PDB entry 6EN1 | X-ray diffraction, 2.67 A resolution | chains A and C of the 4 polymer chains in the assembly

== Chain A ==
Molecule: Int protein
Source organism: Enterococcus faecalis
Notes: engineered mutation(s): R225K
Reference sequence: Q7BP35 (Q7BP35_ENTFL); numbering as in UniProt (aligned over 82-397)
Chain sequence (317 residues; each row starts with the number of its first residue):
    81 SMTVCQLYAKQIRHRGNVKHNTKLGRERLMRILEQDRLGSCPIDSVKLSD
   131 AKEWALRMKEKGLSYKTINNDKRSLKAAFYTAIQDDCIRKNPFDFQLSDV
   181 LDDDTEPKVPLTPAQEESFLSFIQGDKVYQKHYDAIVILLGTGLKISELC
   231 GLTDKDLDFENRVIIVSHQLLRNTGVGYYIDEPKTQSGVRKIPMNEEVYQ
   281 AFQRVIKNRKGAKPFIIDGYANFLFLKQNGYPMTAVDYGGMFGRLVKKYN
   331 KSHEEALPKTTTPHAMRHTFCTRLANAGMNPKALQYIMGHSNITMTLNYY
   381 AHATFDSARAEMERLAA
Not modelled in the structure: 397
Construct notes: expression tag (81); conflict Lys225 (Arg in Q7BP35)
From the paper describing this entry:
  - binding site for the 45-nt DNA strand (chain C): Asn101, Asn150, Arg153, Arg252
  - conformationally variable residues (loop rearrangement): Glu262 to Thr265
  - mutagenesis - R153A, R153A/Y160A: decreased catalytic activity on strand exchange
  - mutagenesis - R153A, R153A/Y160A: decreased catalytic activity on excision
  - mutagenesis - R153A/Y160A: unchanged catalytic activity
  - catalytic residues: Tyr379, Tyr380
  - mutagenesis - Y379F, Y380F: unchanged catalytic activity on cleave DNA
  - mutagenesis - Y379F/Y380F: abolished catalytic activity on cleave DNA
  - mutagenesis - Y380F: abolished catalytic activity on strand exchange
  - mutagenesis - Y379F: unchanged catalytic activity on strand exchange
  - mutagenesis - Y379F/Y380F: abolished catalytic activity on suicide CI5 DNA

== Chain C ==
Molecule: 45-nt DNA strand
Sequence (45 nucleotides; each row starts with the number of its first residue; numbers below 1 keep their minus sign (DT-19 is residue -19)):
   -19 TGCGATAACCTAAAATTTTATTTTCAAAATTATATGGGATTTTAG
Not modelled in the structure: -19 to -18, 23-25

== Interface between chain A and chain C ==
Contacting residue pairs (42):
  Arg108(A) - DT-4(C)  base contact
  Arg111(A) - DA-6(C)  salt bridge to the phosphate
  Gly142(A) - DT-4(C)  phosphate contact
  Leu143(A) - DT-4(C)  phosphate contact
  Ser144(A) - DT-4(C)  hydrogen bond to the phosphate
  Ser144(A) - DT-3(C)  hydrogen bond to the phosphate
  Lys146(A) - DT-3(C)  phosphate contact
  Lys146(A) - DT-2(C)  base contact
  Thr147(A) - DT-4(C)  hydrogen bond to the phosphate
  Thr147(A) - DT-3(C)  base contact
  Asn150(A) - DT-3(C)  hydrogen bond to the base
  Asn150(A) - DT-2(C)  hydrogen bond to the base
  Arg153(A) - DA0(C)  hydrogen bond to the base
  Val208(A) - DA-12(C)  phosphate contact
  Val208(A) - DC-11(C)  phosphate contact
  Tyr209(A) - DA-12(C)  hydrogen bond to the phosphate
  Tyr209(A) - DC-11(C)  phosphate contact
  Lys211(A) - DC-11(C)  salt bridge to the phosphate
  Lys225(A) - DT-1(C)  salt bridge to the phosphate
  Arg252(A) - DA-8(C)  salt bridge to the phosphate
  Thr254(A) - DA-8(C)  hydrogen bond to the phosphate
  Thr254(A) - DA-7(C)  phosphate contact
  Lys307(A) - DC-10(C)  phosphate contact
  Lys307(A) - DT-9(C)  salt bridge to the phosphate
  Gln308(A) - DC-10(C)  hydrogen bond to the phosphate
  Asn309(A) - DC-10(C)  phosphate contact
  Val316(A) - DT-9(C)  base contact
  Asp317(A) - DT-9(C)  base contact
  Arg324(A) - DA-12(C)  sugar contact
  Arg324(A) - DC-11(C)  salt bridge to the phosphate
  Lys328(A) - DA-12(C)  salt bridge to the phosphate
  Lys331(A) - DA-13(C)  salt bridge to the phosphate
  His344(A) - DT-2(C)  salt bridge to the phosphate
  His344(A) - DT-1(C)  salt bridge to the phosphate
  Arg347(A) - DT-1(C)  salt bridge to the phosphate
  His370(A) - DT-1(C)  salt bridge to the phosphate
  Ser371(A) - DA0(C)  hydrogen bond to the phosphate
  Ser371(A) - DT1(C)  hydrogen bond to the phosphate
  Asn372(A) - DT1(C)  base contact
  Met375(A) - DT-2(C)  sugar contact
  Met375(A) - DT-1(C)  phosphate contact
  Tyr379(A) - DT-1(C)  phosphate contact
Also at the interface, not in a pair above, chain A (33 interface residues in all): Thr185, Lys327, Gly369
Also at the interface, not in a pair above, chain C (15 interface residues in all): DA-5

== Summary ==
33 residues of chain A and 15 residues of chain C are in contact, with 11 hydrogen bonds and 12 salt bridges.
Polar pairs include Asn150(A)-DT-3(C), Asn150(A)-DT-2(C) and Arg153(A)-DA0(C). From the paper: catalytic
residues Tyr379(A) and Tyr380(A); R153A and R153A/Y160A of chain A reduce catalytic activity on strand
exchange; 5 substitutions were tested in all.
Here chain A is Int protein (Enterococcus faecalis) and chain C is a 45-nt DNA strand. Entry 6EN1 (Structure
of the Tn1549 transposon Integrase (aa 82-397, R225K) in complex with a circular intermediate DNA ...) was
determined by X-ray diffraction (same publication as 6EMY, 6EMZ, 6EN0 and 6EN2).
